Entry 6WEQ (X-ray diffraction, 3.20 A resolution); this record covers chains B and H of the 6 polymer chains in the assembly.

== Chain B ==
Molecule: Non-structural protein 1
From: Dengue virus 1
Reference sequence: Q9J7C6 (Q9J7C6_9FLAV); residues 0-352 here correspond to UniProt positions 775-1127 (UniProt number = residue number + 775)
Chain sequence (376 residues; each row starts with the number of its first residue; numbers below 1 keep their minus sign (Ala-23 is residue -23)):
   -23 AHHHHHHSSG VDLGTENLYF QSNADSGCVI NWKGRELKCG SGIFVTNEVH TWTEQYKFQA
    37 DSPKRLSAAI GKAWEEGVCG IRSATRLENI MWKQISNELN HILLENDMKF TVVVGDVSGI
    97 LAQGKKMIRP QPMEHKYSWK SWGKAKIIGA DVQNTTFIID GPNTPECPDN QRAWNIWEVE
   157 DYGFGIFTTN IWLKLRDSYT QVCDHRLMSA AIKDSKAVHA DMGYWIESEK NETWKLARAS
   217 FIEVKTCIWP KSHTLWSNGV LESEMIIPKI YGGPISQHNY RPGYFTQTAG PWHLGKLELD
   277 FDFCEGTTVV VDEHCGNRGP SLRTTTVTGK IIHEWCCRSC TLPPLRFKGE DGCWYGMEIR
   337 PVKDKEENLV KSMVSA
Unresolved in the structure: -23 to -11, 109-128, 350-352
Construct notes: expression tag (-23 to -1)
Disulfides: Cys4-Cys15, Cys55-Cys143, Cys179-Cys223, Cys280-Cys329, Cys291-Cys312, Cys313-Cys316
Glycans and other covalent adducts: N-acetylglucosamine (NAG) linked to Asn130, Asn207

== Chain H ==
Molecule: 2B7 Fab fragment light chain
From: Mus musculus
Notes: antibody fragment or engineered binder
Chain sequence (238 residues; each row starts with the number of its first residue; numbers below 1 keep their minus sign (Met-19 is residue -19)):
   -19 METDTLLLWV LLLWVPGSTG NIVLTQSPAS LAVSLGQRAT ISCRASESVD SYGYSFMHWY
    41 QQKPGQPPKV LIYLASNLES GVPARFSGSG SRTDFTLTID PVEADDAATY YCQQNNENPL
   101 TFGAGTKLEL KRADAAPTVS IFPPSSEQLT SGGASVVCFL NNFYPKDINV KWKIDGSERQ
   161 NGVLNSWTDQ DSKDSTYSMS STLTLTKDEY ERHNSYTCEA THKTSTSPIV KSFNRNEC
Unresolved in the structure: -19 to 0, 216-218
Disulfides: Cys23-Cys92, Cys138-Cys198

== How chain B and chain H interact ==
Residue-residue contacts (13; chain B residue first):
  Asp92(B) with Glu27(H)
  His269(B) with Tyr32(H)
  Leu270(B) with Tyr32(H)
  Arg299(B) with Tyr32(H)
  Val303(B) with Tyr34(H); Leu54(H), hydrophobic
  Glu326(B) with Asn98(H), hydrogen bond
  Asp327(B) with Tyr32(H), hydrogen bond
  Trp330(B) with Tyr32(H), hydrophobic
  Asn344(B) with Tyr34(H)
  Leu345(B) with Tyr34(H)
  Val346(B) with Tyr32(H), hydrophobic
  Lys347(B) with Tyr32(H)
Also at the interface, not in a pair above, chain H (6 interface residues in all): Phe36

== Summary ==
Chain B and chain H form an interface of 12 and 6 residues respectively, with 2 hydrogen bonds. Polar pairs
include Glu326(B)-Asn98(H) and Asp327(B)-Tyr32(H). Covalently linked N-acetylglucosamine: at Asn130(B) and
Asn207(B).
Here chain B is Non-structural protein 1 (Dengue virus 1) and chain H is 2B7 Fab fragment light chain (Mus
musculus). Entry 6WEQ (DENV1 NS1 in complex with neutralizing 2B7 Fab fragment) was determined by X-ray
diffraction, deposited together with 6WER and 7K93.
